Entry 7N4E (electron microscopy, 3.80 A resolution); this record covers chains D and F of the 9 polymer chains in the assembly.

# Chain D
Molecule: DNA-directed RNA polymerase subunit beta'
From: Escherichia coli
Notes: EC 2.7.7.6
UniProtKB: A0A4S1NBU2 (A0A4S1NBU2_ECOLX); residues 1-1407 here = UniProt positions 1-1407
Chain sequence (1407 residues; each row starts with the number of its first residue):
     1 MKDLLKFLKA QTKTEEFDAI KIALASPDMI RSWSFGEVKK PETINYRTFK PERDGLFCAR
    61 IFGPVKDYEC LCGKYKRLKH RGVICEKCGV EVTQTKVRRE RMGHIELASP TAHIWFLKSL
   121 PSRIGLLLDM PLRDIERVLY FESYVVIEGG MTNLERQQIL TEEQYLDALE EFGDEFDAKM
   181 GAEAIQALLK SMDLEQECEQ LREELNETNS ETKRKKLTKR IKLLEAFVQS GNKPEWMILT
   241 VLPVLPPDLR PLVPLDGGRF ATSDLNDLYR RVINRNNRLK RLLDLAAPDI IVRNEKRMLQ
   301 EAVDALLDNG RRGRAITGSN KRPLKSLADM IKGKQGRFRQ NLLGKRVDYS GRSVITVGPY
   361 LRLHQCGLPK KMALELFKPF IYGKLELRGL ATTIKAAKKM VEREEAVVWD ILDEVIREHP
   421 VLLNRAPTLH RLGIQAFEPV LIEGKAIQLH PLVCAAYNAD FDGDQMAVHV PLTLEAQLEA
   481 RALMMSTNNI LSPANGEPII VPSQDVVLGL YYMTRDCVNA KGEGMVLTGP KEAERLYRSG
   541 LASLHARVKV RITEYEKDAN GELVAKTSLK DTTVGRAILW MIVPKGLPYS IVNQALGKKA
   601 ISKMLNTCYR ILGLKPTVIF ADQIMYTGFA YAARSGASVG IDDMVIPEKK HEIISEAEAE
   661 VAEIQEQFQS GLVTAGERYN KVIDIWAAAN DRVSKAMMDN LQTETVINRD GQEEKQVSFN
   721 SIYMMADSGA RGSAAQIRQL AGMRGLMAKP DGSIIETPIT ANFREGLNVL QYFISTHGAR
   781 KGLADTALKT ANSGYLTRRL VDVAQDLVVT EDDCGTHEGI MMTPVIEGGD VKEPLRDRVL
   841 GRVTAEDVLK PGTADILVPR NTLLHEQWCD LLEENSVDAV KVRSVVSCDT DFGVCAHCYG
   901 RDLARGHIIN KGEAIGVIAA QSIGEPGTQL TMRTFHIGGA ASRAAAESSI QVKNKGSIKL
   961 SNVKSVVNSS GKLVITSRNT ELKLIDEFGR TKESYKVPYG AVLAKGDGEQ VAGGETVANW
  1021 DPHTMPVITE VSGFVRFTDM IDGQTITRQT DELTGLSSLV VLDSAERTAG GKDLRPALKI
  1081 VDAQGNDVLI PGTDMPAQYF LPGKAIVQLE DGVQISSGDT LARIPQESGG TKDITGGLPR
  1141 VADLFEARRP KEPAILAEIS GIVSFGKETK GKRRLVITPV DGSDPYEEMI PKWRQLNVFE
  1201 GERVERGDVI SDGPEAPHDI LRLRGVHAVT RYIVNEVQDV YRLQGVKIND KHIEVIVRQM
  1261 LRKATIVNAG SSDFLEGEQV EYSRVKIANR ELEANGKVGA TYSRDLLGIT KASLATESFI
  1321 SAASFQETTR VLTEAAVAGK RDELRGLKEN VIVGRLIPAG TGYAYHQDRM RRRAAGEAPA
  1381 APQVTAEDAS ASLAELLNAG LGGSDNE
Not modelled in the structure: 1-14, 931-956, 1127-1135, 1377-1407
Sequence notes: conflict V1384 (Met in A0A4S1NBU2)
Ion coordination: Zn2+ site 1: L71, C72, G73; Mg2+: D460, D462, D464 (shared with 1 residue of chain R); Zn2+ site 2: S884, C898

# Chain F
Molecule: RNA polymerase sigma factor RpoD
From: Escherichia coli
UniProtKB: Q0P6L9 (Q0P6L9_ECOLX); residues 1-613 here = UniProt positions 1-613
Chain sequence (613 residues; row label = number of the first residue in the row):
     1 MEQNPQSQLK LLVTRGKEQG YLTYAEVNDH LPEDIVDSDQ IEDIIQMIND MGIQVMEEAP
    61 DADDLMLAEN TADEDAAEAA AQVLSSVESE IGRTTDPVRM YMREMGTVEL LTREGEIDIA
   121 KRIEDGINQV QCSVAEYPEA ITYLLEQYDR VEAEEARLSD LITGFVDPNA EEDLAPTATH
   181 VGSELSQEDL DDDEDEDEED GDDDSADDDN SIDPELAREK FAELRAQYVV TRDTIKAKGR
   241 SHATAQEEIL KLSEVFKQFR LVPKQFDYLV NSMRVMMDRV RTQERLIMKL CVEQCKMPKK
   301 NFITLFTGNE TSDTWFNAAI AMNKPWSEKL HDVSEEVHRA LQKLQQIEEE TGLTIEQVKD
   361 INRRMSIGEA KARRAKKEMV EANLRLVISI AKKYTNRGLQ FLDLIQEGNI GLMKAVDKFE
   421 YRRGYKFSTY ATWWIRQAIT RSIADQARTI RIPVHMIETI NKLNRISRQM LQEMGREPTP
   481 EELAERMLMP EDKIRKVLKI AKEPISMETP IGDDEDSHLG DFIEDTTLEL PLDSATTESL
   541 CAATHDVLAG LTAREAKVLR MRFGIDMNTD YTLEEVGKQF DVTRERIRQI EAKALRKLRH
   601 PSRSEVPRSF LDD
Not modelled in the structure: 1-89, 166-214, 238-241, 502-613
Sequence notes: engineered mutation C541 (Arg in Q0P6L9), P607 (Leu in Q0P6L9)

# Interface between chain D and chain F
Pairs across the interface - 35 pairs, chain D then chain F:
  T43(D) with T449(F)
  Y46(D) with I450(F), hydrophobic; R451(F); I452(F); P453(F)
  R133(D) with R93(F)
  Y140(D) with T94(F); T95(F)
  E142(D) with I91(F); G92(F); M100(F)
  S143(D) with I91(F)
  R270(D) with T449(F), hydrogen bond
  R271(D) with Q400(F)
  N274(D) with Q446(F), hydrogen bond
  R275(D) with D403(F), salt bridge
  R278(D) with D403(F), salt bridge; E407(F), salt bridge
  L282(D) with I410(F), hydrophobic
  A286(D) with M413(F)
  A287(D) with M413(F), hydrophobic
  P288(D) with M413(F)
  I290(D) with Y101(F), hydrophobic
  I291(D) with Q406(F); N409(F)
  N294(D) with Y101(F); L402(F); Q406(F)
  E295(D) with Q406(F)
  R297(D) with P97(F); M100(F)
  M298(D) with L402(F), hydrophobic; D403(F); Q406(F)
  E301(D) with P97(F)
Also at the interface, not in a pair above, chain D (25 interface residues in all): I44, R137, L285
Also at the interface, not in a pair above, chain F (27 interface residues in all): R103, E104, V380, G398, R448

# Overview
Chain D and chain F form an interface of 25 and 27 residues respectively, with 2 hydrogen bonds and 3 salt
bridges. Among the polar pairs are R275(D)-D403(F), R278(D)-D403(F) and R278(D)-E407(F). L71(D), C72(D) and
G73(D) coordinate Zn2+ site 1.
Chain D is DNA-directed RNA polymerase subunit beta' and chain F is RNA polymerase sigma factor RpoD, both
from Escherichia coli; the structure, Escherichia coli sigma 70-dependent paused transcription elongation
complex, was determined by electron microscopy.
